PDB entry 6MLM | electron microscopy, 3.50 A resolution | chains A and E of the 12 polymer chains in the assembly

Chain A:
Protein: Hemagglutinin HA1 chain
Source organism: Influenza A virus (A/New York/107/2003(H7N2))
Reference sequence: B2LVD7 (B2LVD7_9INFA); the construct lacks a stretch of the UniProt sequence and is renumbered around it, so the offset changes along the chain: 9-158 = UniProt 1-150; 160-170 = UniProt 151-161; 171-236 = UniProt 164-229; 245-270 = UniProt 230-255; 3 more segments
Sequence (328 residues; numbered 9 to 343 plus 5 insertion-coded residues; 12 numbers in that range are skipped by the numbering (no residue carries them; nothing is unmodelled there); the number before each row is that of its first residue; a row labelled like 170A-170B holds insertion residues (170A, then the next letters in order)):
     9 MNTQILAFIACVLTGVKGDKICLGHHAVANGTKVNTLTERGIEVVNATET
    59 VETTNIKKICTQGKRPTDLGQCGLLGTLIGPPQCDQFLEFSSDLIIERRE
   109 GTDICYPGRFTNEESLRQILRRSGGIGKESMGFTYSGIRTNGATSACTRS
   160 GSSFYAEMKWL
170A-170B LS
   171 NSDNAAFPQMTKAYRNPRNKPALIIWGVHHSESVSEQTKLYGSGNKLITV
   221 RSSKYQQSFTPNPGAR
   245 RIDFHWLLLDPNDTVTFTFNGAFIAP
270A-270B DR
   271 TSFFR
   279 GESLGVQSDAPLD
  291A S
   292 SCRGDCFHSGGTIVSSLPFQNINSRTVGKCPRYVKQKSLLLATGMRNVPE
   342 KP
Unresolved in the structure: 9-25
Disulfide bonds: Cys-68/Cys-293, Cys-80/Cys-92, Cys-113/Cys-155, Cys-297/Cys-321
Covalent attachments: N-acetylglucosamine (NAG) linked to Asn-54, Asn-256

Chain E:
Protein: Heavy chain Fv of H7.5 Fab
Source organism: Homo sapiens
Notes: antibody fragment or engineered binder
Sequence (219 residues; row label = number of the first residue in the row; a row labelled like 82A-82C holds insertion residues (82A, then the next letters in order)):
     2 VQLVQSGAEVKKPGASVKVSCKASGYTLTRYYFHWVRQAPGQGFEWMGII
    52 N
   52A P
    53 NGGGTSYAQKFGDRVIMTSDMSTSTIYMEL
82A-82C SSL
    83 RSEDTAVYYCARDMPYYH
100A-100G DSGGPLF
   101 DLWGQGTLVTVSSASTKGPSVFPLAPSGGTAALGCLVKDYFPEPVTVSWN
   151 SGALTSGVHTFPAVLQSSGLYSLSSVVTVPSSSLGTQTYICNVNHKPSNT
   201 KVDKKVEPK
Unresolved in the structure: 113-209
Disulfide bonds: Cys-22/Cys-92
Reported in the primary citation:
  - mutagenesis - M73R, S74K: unchanged binding to Hemagglutinin HA1 chain (chain A)

How chain A and chain E interact:
Contacting residue pairs (34):
  Thr-142(A) / Asp-100A(E)
  Tyr-143(A) / Asp-100A(E)
  Ser-144(A) / Asp-100A(E)  hydrogen bond (backbone-backbone)
  Ser-144(A) / Ser-100B(E)
  Asn-174(A) / Gln-61(E)
  Ala-175(A) / Gln-61(E)
  Ala-176(A) / Trp-47(E)  hydrophobic
  Ala-176(A) / Ser-58(E)
  Ala-176(A) / Tyr-59(E)
  Phe-177(A) / Ser-58(E)  hydrogen bond (backbone-side chain)
  Pro-178(A) / Ser-100B(E)
  Gln-179(A) / Tyr-33(E)
  Gln-179(A) / Ile-50(E)
  Gln-179(A) / Asn-52(E)
  Gln-179(A) / Gly-100C(E)
  Met-180(A) / His-100(E)
  Met-180(A) / Asp-100A(E)
  Met-180(A) / Ser-100B(E)
  Met-180(A) / Gly-100C(E)  hydrogen bond (side chain-backbone)
  Thr-181(A) / Tyr-33(E)  hydrogen bond
  Lys-182(A) / His-100(E)  hydrogen bond (side chain-backbone)
  Ser-213(A) / Ser-58(E)
  Ser-213(A) / Tyr-59(E)  hydrogen bond (backbone-backbone)
  Ser-213(A) / Gly-64(E)
  Ser-213(A) / Asp-65(E)  hydrogen bond
  Gly-214(A) / Thr-57(E)
  Gly-214(A) / Tyr-59(E)
  Asn-215(A) / Gly-56(E)
  Asn-215(A) / Thr-57(E)  hydrogen bond (backbone-side chain)
  Leu-217(A) / Gly-54(E)
  Thr-262(A) / Asn-52(E)
  Asn-264(A) / Gly-56(E)
  Asn-264(A) / Thr-57(E)  hydrogen bond (side chain-backbone)
  Asn-264(A) / Ser-58(E)
Also at the interface, not in a pair above, chain E (18 interface residues in all): Gly-55, Ala-60
The authors on this interface:
  - hot spots on chain E (mutagenesis) - T57A, S58W: decreased binding to Hemagglutinin HA1 chain (chain A)

In short:
Chain A and chain E each contribute 18 residues to their interface; the contacts include 9 hydrogen bonds.
Polar contacts include Phe-177(A)/Ser-58(E), Met-180(A)/Gly-100C(E) and Thr-181(A)/Tyr-33(E). The paper
reports that T57A and S58W of chain E reduce binding to Hemagglutinin HA1 chain (chain A); M73R and S74K of
chain E leave binding to Hemagglutinin HA1 chain (chain A) unchanged.
Here chain A is Hemagglutinin HA1 chain (Influenza A virus (A/New York/107/2003(H7N2))) and chain E is Heavy
chain Fv of H7.5 Fab (Homo sapiens). Entry 6MLM (H7 HA0 in complex with Fv from H7.5 IgG) was determined by
electron microscopy.
